PDB entry 8Z6U | electron microscopy, 3.83 A resolution | chains J and G of the 18 polymer chains in the assembly

[Chain J]
Name: CYFN1006-2 light chain
Organism: Homo sapiens
Chain sequence (215 residues; numbered 1 to 233; 18 numbers in that range are skipped by the numbering (no residue carries them; nothing is unmodelled there); the number before each row is that of its first residue):
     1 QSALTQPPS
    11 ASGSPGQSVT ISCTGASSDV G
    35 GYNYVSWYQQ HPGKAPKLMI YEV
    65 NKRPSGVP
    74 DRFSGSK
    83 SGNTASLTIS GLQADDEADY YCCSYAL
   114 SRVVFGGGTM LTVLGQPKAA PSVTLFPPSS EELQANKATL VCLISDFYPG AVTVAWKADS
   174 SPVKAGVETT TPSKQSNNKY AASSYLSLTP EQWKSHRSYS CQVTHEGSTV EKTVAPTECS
Not modelled in the structure: 1, 223-233
Disulfides: Cys23-Cys104, Cys155-Cys214

[Chain G]
Name: CYFN1006-2 heavy chain
Organism: Homo sapiens
Chain sequence (218 residues; row label = number of the first residue in the row; note: 9 numbers in that range are skipped by the numbering (no residue carries them; nothing is unmodelled there)):
     1 QMQLVQSGA
    11 EVKKPGESLK ISCKGSGYTF
    35 SYYWIGWVRQ MPGKGLEWMG IIYPG
    62 DSDTRYSPSF Q
    74 GQVTISADKS ISTAYLHWSS LKASDTAMYY CARQGDLG
  112A D
   112 WILLGYWGQG TLVTVSSAST KGPSVFPLAP SSKSTSG
   150 TAALGCLVKD YFPEPVTVSW NSGALTSGVH TFPAVLQSSG LYSLSSVVTV PSSSLGTQTY
   210 ICNVNHKPSN TKVDKKV
Disulfides: Cys23-Cys104, Cys155-Cys211

[Interface between chain J and chain G]
Residue-residue contacts - 50 pairs, chain J then chain G:
  Tyr38(J) with Asp112A(G)
  Tyr42(J) with Leu114(G), hydrogen bond (side chain-backbone); Leu115(G)
  Gln44(J) with Gln44(G), hydrogen bond; Leu50(G); Tyr103(G), hydrogen bond
  Lys48(J) with Tyr103(G)
  Ala49(J) with Tyr103(G), hydrophobic; Trp118(G), hydrophobic; Gly119(G)
  Pro50(J) with Trp118(G)
  Leu52(J) with Leu114(G), hydrophobic; Gly116(G)
  Tyr55(J) with Leu110(G); Gly111(G); Leu114(G), hydrophobic
  Tyr103(J) with Gly49(G)
  Tyr107(J) with Asp112A(G); Ile113(G), hydrophobic
  Arg115(J) with Pro69(G)
  Val116(J) with Trp52(G), hydrophobic; Ile113(G), hydrophobic
  Phe118(J) with Leu50(G)
  Phe139(J) with Ala140(G); Ala152(G); Val196(G), hydrophobic
  Ser142(J) with Pro138(G), hydrogen bond (side chain-backbone)
  Glu144(J) with Val136(G); Phe137(G); Pro138(G); Lys224(G)
  Glu145(J) with Phe137(G); Leu156(G)
  Thr152(J) with Lys158(G)
  Val154(J) with Leu156(G), hydrophobic; Ser194(G)
  Leu156(J) with Phe181(G), hydrophobic; Val196(G), hydrophobic
  Ser158(J) with Phe181(G)
  Glu181(J) with Val184(G); Gln186(G)
  Thr183(J) with Val184(G)
  Pro185(J) with Pro182(G), hydrophobic
  Lys187(J) with His179(G)
  Ala194(J) with Phe181(G), hydrophobic
  Ala195(J) with Phe181(G)
  Tyr198(J) with Val184(G), hydrophobic; Ser192(G), hydrogen bond (side chain-backbone); Leu193(G), hydrogen bond (side chain-backbone); Ser194(G), hydrogen bond
Interface residues without a listed pair, chain J (36 interface residues in all): Ser40, Lys51, Ser114, Gly120, Pro140, Lys150, Ile157, Ser186
Interface residues without a listed pair, chain G (39 interface residues in all): Val42, Lys48, Glu51, Trp112, Gln120, Leu139, Asp159

[Summary]
The interface between chain J and chain G involves 36 residues on one side and 39 on the other, with 7
hydrogen bonds. Polar contacts include Tyr42(J)-Leu114(G), Gln44(J)-Gln44(G) and Gln44(J)-Tyr103(G).
Here chain J is CYFN1006-2 light chain and chain G is CYFN1006-2 heavy chain, both from Homo sapiens. Entry
8Z6U (SARS-CoV-2 EG.5.1 Spike in complex with CYFN1006-2(S-CYFN1006-2 dimer trimer)) was determined by
electron microscopy.
